5MV4 - chains A and B of the 3 polymer chains in the assembly; structure by X-ray diffraction, 2.90 A resolution.

Chain A:
Molecule: ACC1 antibody Fab fragment, heavy chain
From: Mus musculus
Notes: antibody fragment or engineered binder
Chain sequence (218 residues; row label = number of the first residue in the row):
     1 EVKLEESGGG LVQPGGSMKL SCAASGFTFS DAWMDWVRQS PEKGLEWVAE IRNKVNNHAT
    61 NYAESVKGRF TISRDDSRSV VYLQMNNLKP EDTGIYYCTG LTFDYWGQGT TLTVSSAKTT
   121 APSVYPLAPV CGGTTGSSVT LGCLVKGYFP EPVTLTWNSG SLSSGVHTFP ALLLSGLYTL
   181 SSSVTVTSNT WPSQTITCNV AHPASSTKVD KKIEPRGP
Cystine bridges: C22-C98, C143-C198

Chain B:
Molecule: ACC1 antibody Fab fragment, light chain
From: Mus musculus
Notes: antibody fragment or engineered binder
Chain sequence (218 residues; row label = number of the first residue in the row):
     1 DIVLTQSPAS LAVSLGQRAT ISCRASESVD NYGISSMNWF QQKAGQPPKF LIYAASKQGS
    61 GVPARFSGSG SGTDFSLIIH PVEEDDTAVY FCQQSKGVPY TFGGGTKLEI KRADAAPTVS
   121 IFPPSSEQLT SGGASVVCFL NNFYPKDINV KWKIDGSERQ NGVLNSWTDQ DSKDSTYSMS
   181 STLTLTKDEY ERHNSYTCEA THKTSTSPIV KSFNRNEC
Not modelled in the structure: 218
Cystine bridges: C23-C92, C138-C198

How chain A and chain B interact:
Contacting residue pairs (66; chain A residue first):
  D35(A) - Y100(B)
  Q39(A) - Q42(B)  hydrogen bond
  L45(A) - F91(B)  hydrophobic
  L45(A) - F102(B)
  W47(A) - V98(B)  hydrophobic
  W47(A) - P99(B)  hydrophobic
  W47(A) - Y100(B)
  E50(A) - V98(B)
  E50(A) - Y100(B)  hydrogen bond
  R52(A) - Y100(B)
  N61(A) - V98(B)
  Y97(A) - Q42(B)
  Y97(A) - P47(B)  hydrophobic
  F103(A) - F40(B)
  F103(A) - F50(B)
  F103(A) - Q93(B)
  F103(A) - Y100(B)  hydrophobic
  D104(A) - F50(B)
  W106(A) - F40(B)
  W106(A) - P48(B)
  W106(A) - F102(B)  hydrophobic
  G107(A) - P47(B)
  Q108(A) - P47(B)
  Y125(A) - S125(B)
  Y125(A) - E127(B)
  Y125(A) - Q128(B)
  Y125(A) - S131(B)
  P126(A) - S125(B)
  P126(A) - E127(B)
  L127(A) - F122(B)
  A128(A) - F122(B)
  V130(A) - I121(B)
  V130(A) - P123(B)
  V130(A) - F213(B)  hydrophobic
  C131(A) - E217(B)  hydrogen bond (side chain-backbone)
  T135(A) - K211(B)
  T140(A) - S120(B)
  T140(A) - F122(B)
  G142(A) - F139(B)
  L144(A) - S135(B)
  K146(A) - S135(B)
  K146(A) - T184(B)
  S164(A) - K173(B)
  H167(A) - N141(B)
  H167(A) - N142(B)  hydrogen bond
  H167(A) - S178(B)  hydrogen bond
  F169(A) - F139(B)  hydrophobic
  F169(A) - N141(B)
  F169(A) - S166(B)
  F169(A) - T168(B)
  F169(A) - S178(B)
  F169(A) - M179(B)
  F169(A) - S180(B)
  P170(A) - S166(B)  hydrogen bond (backbone-side chain)
  P170(A) - W167(B)
  L172(A) - N165(B)
  L174(A) - L164(B)  hydrophobic
  S181(A) - F139(B)
  S181(A) - S180(B)  hydrogen bond
  S182(A) - F139(B)
  S183(A) - F139(B)
  S183(A) - N141(B)  hydrogen bond
  K211(A) - E127(B)  salt bridge
  R216(A) - P123(B)  hydrogen bond (side chain-backbone)
  R216(A) - P124(B)  hydrogen bond (side chain-backbone)
  R216(A) - S125(B)
Other interface residues (no listed pair), chain A (43 interface residues in all): W33, V37, T102, P129, L141, T168, T185, P218
Other interface residues (no listed pair), chain B (42 interface residues in all): G45, Q46, S95, V137, D171

In short:
Chain A and chain B form an interface of 43 and 42 residues respectively; the contacts include 10 hydrogen
bonds and 1 salt bridge. Polar contacts include K211(A)-E127(B), Q39(A)-Q42(B) and E50(A)-Y100(B).
Chain A is ACC1 antibody Fab fragment, heavy chain and chain B is ACC1 antibody Fab fragment, light chain,
both from Mus musculus; the structure, ACC1 Fab fragment in complex with citrullinated CII616-639 epitope of
collagen type II (ptm23), was determined by X-ray diffraction (same publication as 5MU0, 5MU2, 5MUB and 5MV3).
